4HZG - chain A; structure by X-ray diffraction, 1.95 A resolution.

# Chain A
Name: Haloalkane dehalogenase
From: Rhodococcus sp
Notes: EC 3.8.1.5
Reference sequence: P0A3G3 (DHAA_RHOSO); numbering as in UniProt (aligned over 1-293)
Sequence (299 residues; each row starts with the number of its first residue):
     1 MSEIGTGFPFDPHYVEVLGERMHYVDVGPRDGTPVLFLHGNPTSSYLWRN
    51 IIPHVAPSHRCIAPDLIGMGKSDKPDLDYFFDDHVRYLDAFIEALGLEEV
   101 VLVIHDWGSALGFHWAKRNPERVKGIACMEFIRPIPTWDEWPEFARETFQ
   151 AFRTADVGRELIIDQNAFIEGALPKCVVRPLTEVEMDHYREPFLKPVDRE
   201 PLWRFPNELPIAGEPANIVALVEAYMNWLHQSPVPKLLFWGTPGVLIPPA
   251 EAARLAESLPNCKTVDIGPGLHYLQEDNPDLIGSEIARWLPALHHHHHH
Unresolved in the structure: 1-2, 297-299
Sequence notes: expression tag (294-299)
Swiss-Prot annotation at these positions:
  - active site: Asp-106 (Nucleophile), Glu-130 (Proton donor), His-272 (Proton acceptor)
  - mutagenesis: Cys-176 (C176Y: 3-fold increase in catalytic efficiency for TCP dehalogenation. 8-fold increase in catalytic efficiency for TCP dehalogenation; when associated with F-273), Tyr-273 (Y273F: 8-fold increase in catalytic efficiency for TCP dehalogenation; when associated with Y-176)

# In short
From UniProt: 3 active-site residues and 2 mutagenesis sites.
Chain A is Haloalkane dehalogenase (Rhodococcus sp); the structure, Structure of haloalkane dehalogenase DhaA
from Rhodococcus rhodochrous, was determined by X-ray diffraction (same publication as 4FWB and 3RK4).
